PDB entry 7PIQ | electron microscopy, 9.70 A resolution (very low resolution: no residue pairs are listed; an interface is given only as per-side residue counts) | chains K and 5 of the 54 polymer chains in the assembly

# Chain K
Molecule: 30S ribosomal protein S12
Source organism: Mycoplasma pneumoniae M129
UniProtKB: P75546 (RS12_MYCPN); residues 1-139 here = UniProt positions 1-139
Amino-acid sequence (139 residues; numbered 1 to 139; the number before each row is that of its first residue):
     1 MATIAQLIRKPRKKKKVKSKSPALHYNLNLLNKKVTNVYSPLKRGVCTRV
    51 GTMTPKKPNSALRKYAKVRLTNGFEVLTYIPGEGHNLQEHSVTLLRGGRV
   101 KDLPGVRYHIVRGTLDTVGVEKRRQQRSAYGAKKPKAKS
Disordered / not traced: 1, 138-139

# Chain 5
Molecule: 16S ribosomal RNA
Source organism: Mycoplasma pneumoniae M129
Sequence (1520 nucleotides; numbered 1 to 1520; the number before each row is that of its first residue):
     1 UUUUUCUGAGAGUUUGAUCCUGGCUCAGGAUUAACGCUGGCGGCAUGCCU
    51 AAUACAUGCAAGUCGAUCGAAAGUAGUAAUACUUUAGAGGCGAACGGGUG
   101 AGUAACACGUAUCCAAUCUACCUUAUAAUGGGGGAUAACUAGUUGAAAGA
   151 CUAGCUAAUACCGCAUAAGAACUUUGGUUCGCAUGAAUCAAAGUUGAAAG
   201 GACCUGCAAGGGUUCGUUAUUUGAUGAGGGUGCGCCAUAUCAGCUAGUUG
   251 GUGGGGUAACGGCCUACCAAGGCAAUGACGUGUAGCUAUGCUGAGAAGUA
   301 GAAUAGCCACAAUGGGACUGAGACACGGCCCAUACUCCUACGGGAGGCAG
   351 CAGUAGGGAAUUUUUCACAAUGAGCGAAAGCUUGAUGGAGCAAUGCCGCG
   401 UGAACGAUGAAGGUCUUUAAGAUUGUAAAGUUCUUUUAUUUGGGAAGAAU
   451 GACUUUAGCAGGUAAUGGCUAGAGUUUGACUGUACCAUUUUGAAUAAGUG
   501 ACGACUAACUAUGUGCCAGCAGUCGCGGUAAUACAUAGGUCGCAAGCGUU
   551 AUCCGGAUUUAUUGGGCGUAAAGCAAGCGCAGGCGGAUUGAAAAGUCUGG
   601 UGUUAAAGGCAGCUGCUUAACAGUUGUAUGCAUUGGAAACUAUUAAUCUA
   651 GAGUGUGGUAGGGAGUUUUGGAAUUUCAUGUGGAGCGGUGAAAUGCGUAG
   701 AUAUAUGAAGGAACACCAGUGGCGAAGGCGAAAACUUAGGCCAUUACUGA
   751 CGCUUAGGCUUGAAAGUGUGGGGAGCAAAUAGGAUUAGAUACCCUAGUAG
   801 UCCACACCGUAAACGAUAGAUACUAGCUGUCGGGGCGAUCCCCUCGGUAG
   851 UGAAGUUAACACAUUAAGUAUCUCGCCUGGGUAGUACAUUCGCAAGAAUG
   901 AAACUCAAACGGAAUUGACGGGGACCCGCACAAGUGGUGGAGCAUGUUGC
   951 UUAAUUCGACGGUACACGAAAAACCUUACCUAGACUUGACAUCCUUGGCA
  1001 AAGUUAUGGAAACAUAAUGGAGGUUAACCGAGUGACAGGUGGUGCAUGGU
  1051 UGUCGUCAGCUCGUGUCGUGAGAUGUUGGGUUAAGUCCCGCAACGAGCGC
  1101 AACCCUUAUCGUUAGUUACAUUGUCUAGCGAGACUGCUAAUGCAAAUUGG
  1151 AGGAAGGAAGGGAUGACGUCAAAUCAUCAUGCCCCUUAUGUCUAGGGCUG
  1201 CAAACGUGCUACAAUGGCCAAUACAAACAGUCGCCAGCUUGUAAAAGUGA
  1251 GCAAAUCUGUAAAGUUGGUCUCAGUUCGGAUUGAGGGCUGCAAUUCGUCC
  1301 UCAUGAAGUCGGAAUCACUAGUAAUCGCGAAUCAGCUAUGUCGCGGUGAA
  1351 UACGUUCUCGGGUCUUGUACACACCGCCCGUCAAACUAUGAAAGCUGGUA
  1401 AUAUUUAAAAACGUGUUGCUAACCAUUAGGAAGCGCAUGUCAAGGAUAGC
  1451 ACCGGUGAUUGGAGUUAAGUCGUAACAAGGUACCCCUACGAGAACGUGGG
  1501 GGUGGAUCACCUCCUUUCUA
Disordered / not traced: 1-4, 181-184, 1020-1027, 1510-1520

# Chain K / chain 5 interface
At this resolution (10 A) residue pairs are not listed: 74 residues of chain K and 65 of chain 5 lie at the interface.

# Overview
The interface between chain K and chain 5 involves 74 residues on one side and 65 on the other.
Here chain K is 30S ribosomal protein S12 and chain 5 is 16S ribosomal RNA, both from Mycoplasma pneumoniae
M129. Entry 7PIQ (70S ribosome with A- and P-site tRNAs in pseudouridimycin-treated Mycoplasma pneumoniae
cells) was determined by electron microscopy, deposited together with 7OOC, 7OOD, 7P6Z, 7PAH, 7PAI, 7PAJ and
23 further entries.
